PDB entry 2VDQ | X-ray diffraction, 2.59 A resolution | chains A and C of the 5 polymer chains in the assembly

== Chain A ==
Name: Integrin alpha-iib
Source organism: Homo sapiens
Notes: fragment: headpiece, residues 32-483
Reference sequence: P08514 (ITA2B_HUMAN); residues 1-452 here correspond to UniProt positions 32-483 (UniProt number = residue number + 31)
Chain sequence (452 residues; numbered 1 to 452; the number before each row is that of its first residue):
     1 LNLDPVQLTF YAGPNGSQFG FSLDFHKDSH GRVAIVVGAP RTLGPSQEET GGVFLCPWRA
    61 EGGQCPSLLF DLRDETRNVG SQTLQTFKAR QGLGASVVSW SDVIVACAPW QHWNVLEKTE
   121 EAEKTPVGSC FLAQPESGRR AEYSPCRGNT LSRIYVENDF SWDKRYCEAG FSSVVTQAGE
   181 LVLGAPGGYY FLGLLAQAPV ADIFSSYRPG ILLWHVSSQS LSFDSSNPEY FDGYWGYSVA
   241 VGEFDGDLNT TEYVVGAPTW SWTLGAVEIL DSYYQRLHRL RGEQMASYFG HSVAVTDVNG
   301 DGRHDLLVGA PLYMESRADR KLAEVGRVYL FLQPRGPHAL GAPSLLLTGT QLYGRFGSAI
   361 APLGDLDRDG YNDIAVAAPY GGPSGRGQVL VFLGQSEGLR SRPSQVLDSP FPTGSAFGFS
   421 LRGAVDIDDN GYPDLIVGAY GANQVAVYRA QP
Differences from the reference sequence: conflict G282 (Ala313 in P08514)
Cystine bridges: C56-C65, C107-C130, C146-C167
Glycans and other covalent adducts: N-acetylglucosamine (NAG) linked to N15, N249
Metal / ion sites: Ca2+ site 1: E243, D245, D247, T250, E252; Ca2+ site 2: D297, N299, D301, R303, D305; Ca2+ site 3: D365, D367, D369, Y371, D373; Ca2+ site 4: D426, D428, N430, Y432, D434

== Chain C ==
Name: Fibrinogen, gamma polypeptide
Notes: fragment: gamma chain c-terminal peptide, residues 426-437
Reference sequence: Q53Y18 (Q53Y18_HUMAN); residues 400-411 here correspond to UniProt positions 426-437 (UniProt number = residue number + 26)
Chain sequence (12 residues; numbered 400 to 411; the number before each row is that of its first residue):
   400 HHLGGAKQRG DV
Disordered / not traced: 400-404
Differences from the reference sequence: engineered mutation R408 (Ala434 in Q53Y18)
Metal / ion sites: Mg2+: D410 (shared with 3 residues of chain B)
Reported in the primary citation:
  - Ca2+ coordination through a water molecule: V411
  - mutagenesis - K406R (15-fold): decreased binding to Integrin alpha-iib (chain A) (citing earlier work)

== How chain A and chain C interact ==
Contacting residue pairs (10; chain A residue first):
  D159(A) - K406(C)
  F160(A) - Q407(C)
  Y189(A) - R408(C)  hydrogen bond (backbone-side chain)
  Y190(A) - R408(C)
  Y190(A) - G409(C)
  L192(A) - R408(C)
  D224(A) - R408(C)  salt bridge
  S225(A) - R408(C)  hydrogen bond (backbone-side chain)
  F231(A) - A405(C)
  F231(A) - R408(C)
From the paper, about this interface:
  - residue pairs: D224(A)-R408(C)
  - interface residues, chain C: R408(C)

== Overview ==
Chain A and chain C form an interface of 8 and 5 residues respectively; the contacts include 2 hydrogen bonds
and 1 salt bridge. Polar pairs include D224(A)-R408(C), Y189(A)-R408(C) and S225(A)-R408(C). The authors
report a contact between D224(A) and R408(C). The paper reports that K406R of chain C reduces binding to
Integrin alpha-iib (chain A); the interface residue R408(C).
Here chain A is Integrin alpha-iib (Homo sapiens) and chain C is Fibrinogen, gamma polypeptide. Entry 2VDQ
(Integrin AlphaIIbBeta3 Headpiece Bound to a Chimeric Fibrinogen Gamma chain peptide, HHLGGAKQRGDV) was
determined by X-ray diffraction together with 2VC2, 2VDK, 2VDL, 2VDM, 2VDN, 2VDO, 2VDP and 2VDR from the same
study.
